4IO2 - chains A and B; structure by X-ray diffraction, 1.37 A resolution.

# Chain A (and B)
Protein: Glutamate receptor 1
Organism: Adineta vaga
Notes: fragment: 680-812; chain B of this document is another copy of the same molecule, construct and numbering; everything in this record applies to it too
UniProtKB: E9P5T5 (E9P5T5_ADIVA); the construct has insertions or renumbered stretches relative to UniProt, so the offset changes along the chain: 3-113 = UniProt 457-567; 116-248 = UniProt 680-812
Amino-acid sequence (248 residues; numbered 1 to 248; the number before each row is that of its first residue):
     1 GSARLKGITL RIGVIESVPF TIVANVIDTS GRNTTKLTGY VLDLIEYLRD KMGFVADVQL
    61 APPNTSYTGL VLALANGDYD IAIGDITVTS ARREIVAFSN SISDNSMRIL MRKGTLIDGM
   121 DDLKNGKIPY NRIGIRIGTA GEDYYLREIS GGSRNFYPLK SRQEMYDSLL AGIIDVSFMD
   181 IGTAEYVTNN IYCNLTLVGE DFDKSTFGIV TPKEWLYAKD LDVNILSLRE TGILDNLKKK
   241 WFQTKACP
Unresolved in the structure: 27-32 (chain B: 28-33)
Disulfides: C193-C247
Sequence notes: expression tag (1-2, 114-115)
Small-molecule neighbours: glutamic acid (GLU): Y67, D85, I86, T87, R92, R136, G138, T139, A140, R162, M179, D180, F207

# How chain A and chain B interact
Contacting residue pairs (49; chain A residue first):
  G1(A) - E214(B)  hydrogen bond (backbone-side chain)
  S2(A) - E214(B)
  V88(A) - N100(B)
  V88(A) - L226(B)  hydrophobic
  V88(A) - R229(B)  hydrogen bond (backbone-side chain)
  T89(A) - L226(B)
  T89(A) - E230(B)
  S90(A) - V223(B)  hydrogen bond (side chain-backbone)
  S90(A) - L226(B)
  S90(A) - S227(B)
  S90(A) - E230(B)  hydrogen bond
  R93(A) - A218(B)
  R93(A) - K219(B)
  R93(A) - D222(B)  salt bridge
  R93(A) - V223(B)
  R93(A) - L226(B)
  E94(A) - K219(B)  salt bridge
  E94(A) - V223(B)
  N100(A) - V88(B)
  N100(A) - R93(B)
  D104(A) - K204(B)
  R147(A) - E230(B)  hydrogen bond (side chain-backbone)
  D203(A) - R229(B)  salt bridge
  K204(A) - D104(B)
  K204(A) - R229(B)  hydrogen bond (backbone-side chain)
  S205(A) - R229(B)
  T206(A) - S101(B)
  T206(A) - R229(B)  hydrogen bond
  E214(A) - G1(B)  hydrogen bond (side chain-backbone)
  E214(A) - S2(B)
  A218(A) - R93(B)
  K219(A) - R93(B)
  K219(A) - E94(B)  salt bridge
  K219(A) - K213(B)
  D222(A) - R93(B)  salt bridge
  V223(A) - S90(B)  hydrogen bond (backbone-side chain)
  V223(A) - R93(B)
  V223(A) - E94(B)
  L226(A) - V88(B)  hydrophobic
  L226(A) - T89(B)
  L226(A) - S90(B)
  L226(A) - R93(B)
  S227(A) - S90(B)
  R229(A) - D203(B)  salt bridge
  R229(A) - K204(B)  hydrogen bond (side chain-backbone)
  R229(A) - T206(B)  hydrogen bond
  E230(A) - T89(B)
  E230(A) - S90(B)  hydrogen bond
  E230(A) - R147(B)  salt bridge
Also at the interface, not in a pair above, chain A (28 interface residues in all): T87, S101, E148, K213, T231
Also at the interface, not in a pair above, chain B (28 interface residues in all): D143, E148, S205, T231

# In short
Chain A and chain B each contribute 28 residues to their interface; the contacts include 12 hydrogen bonds and
7 salt bridges. Among the polar pairs are R93(A)-D222(B), E94(A)-K219(B) and D203(A)-R229(B). Ligands of chain
A: glutamic acid.
Chain A and chain B are both Glutamate receptor 1 (Adineta vaga); the structure, Crystal Structure of the
AvGluR1 ligand binding domain complex with glutamate at 1.37 Angstrom resolution, was determined by X-ray
diffraction (same publication as 4IO3, 4IO4, 4IO5, 4IO6 and 4IO7).
